Entry 6RD4 (electron microscopy, 2.90 A resolution); this record covers chains 4 and 7 of the 31 polymer chains in the assembly.

[Chain 4]
Name: Mitochondrial ATP synthase associated protein ASA4
Organism: Polytomella sp. Pringsheim 198.80
UniProtKB: D7NIZ2 (D7NIZ2_9CHLO); residue numbers follow UniProt; this construct covers 1-294
Sequence (294 residues; row label = number of the first residue in the row):
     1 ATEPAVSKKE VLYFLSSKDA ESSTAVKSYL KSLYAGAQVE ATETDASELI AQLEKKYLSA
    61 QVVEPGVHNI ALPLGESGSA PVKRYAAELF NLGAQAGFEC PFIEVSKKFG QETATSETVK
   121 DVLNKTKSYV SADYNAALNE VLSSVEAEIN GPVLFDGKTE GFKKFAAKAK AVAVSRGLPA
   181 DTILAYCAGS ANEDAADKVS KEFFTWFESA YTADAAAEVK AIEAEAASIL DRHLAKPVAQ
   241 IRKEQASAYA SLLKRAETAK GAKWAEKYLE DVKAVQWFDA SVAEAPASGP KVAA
Disordered / not traced: 1-4

[Chain 7]
Name: Mitochondrial ATP synthase associated protein ASA7
Organism: Polytomella sp. Pringsheim 198.80
UniProtKB: D8V7I2 (D8V7I2_9CHLO); numbering as in UniProt (aligned over 1-190)
Sequence (190 residues; each row starts with the number of its first residue):
     1 MSSVRAGVEA GRRDLTTFTF SGLQDAPVAA LSGSIKLNVA AKAGKAEVTV AAGAAKAATQ
    61 VSAAALRKLS GSKISLAEVA RISVLHSSIQ NYLLSLSNER YQLLSQWPDF TTMYGKDFYY
   121 RAHPEDLKKF YDAADEYYKL YETVTEFDSL SALASQVVPN YAARRRSTVH PAIGSTVADG
   181 AFTNFLLSKQ
Disordered / not traced: 1-14

[Chain 4 / chain 7 interface]
Contacting residue pairs - 127 pairs, chain 4 then chain 7:
  Val63(4) - Arg165(7)
  Val63(4) - Pro171(7)  hydrophobic
  Glu64(4) - Ala162(7)
  Glu64(4) - Arg166(7)  salt bridge
  Val67(4) - Leu85(7)
  Val67(4) - Tyr161(7)  hydrophobic
  Val67(4) - Arg165(7)
  His68(4) - Ser83(7)
  His68(4) - Val84(7)  hydrogen bond (backbone-backbone)
  His68(4) - Leu85(7)  hydrogen bond (backbone-backbone)
  His68(4) - Val158(7)
  His68(4) - Ala162(7)
  Asn69(4) - Val84(7)
  Ile70(4) - Leu85(7)
  Ala71(4) - Val84(7)  hydrophobic
  Leu72(4) - Leu85(7)  hydrophobic
  Leu72(4) - Ser88(7)  hydrogen bond (backbone-side chain)
  Leu74(4) - Ser88(7)
  Leu74(4) - Ile89(7)  hydrophobic
  Leu74(4) - Tyr92(7)  hydrophobic
  Gly75(4) - Tyr92(7)
  Tyr85(4) - Tyr161(7)  hydrogen bond
  Leu89(4) - Arg165(7)
  Leu89(4) - His170(7)
  Leu89(4) - Ala172(7)  hydrophobic
  Gly93(4) - His170(7)
  Phe98(4) - Val169(7)
  Phe98(4) - His170(7)
  Phe98(4) - Pro171(7)
  Glu99(4) - His170(7)  hydrogen bond (backbone-side chain)
  Pro101(4) - His170(7)
  Pro101(4) - Ile173(7)
  Phe102(4) - Gly180(7)
  Phe102(4) - Ala181(7)  hydrophobic
  Glu104(4) - Val169(7)
  Val105(4) - Val169(7)  hydrophobic
  Val105(4) - Ala178(7)  hydrophobic
  Val105(4) - Ala181(7)  hydrophobic
  Ser106(4) - Ala181(7)
  Lys108(4) - Thr168(7)
  Phe109(4) - Ala178(7)
  Phe109(4) - Ala181(7)
  Phe109(4) - Phe182(7)
  Phe109(4) - Phe185(7)  hydrophobic
  Gly110(4) - Phe185(7)
  Thr113(4) - Phe185(7)
  Val122(4) - Leu186(7)  hydrophobic
  Leu123(4) - Phe182(7)  hydrophobic
  Leu123(4) - Leu186(7)  hydrophobic
  Thr126(4) - Phe182(7)
  Tyr129(4) - Ala178(7)
  Val130(4) - Ala178(7)
  Val130(4) - Asp179(7)
  Val130(4) - Phe182(7)  hydrophobic
  Ser131(4) - Ser175(7)
  Ser131(4) - Asp179(7)  hydrogen bond
  Tyr134(4) - Asp179(7)
  Tyr134(4) - Thr183(7)  hydrogen bond
  Leu138(4) - Phe182(7)  hydrophobic
  Leu138(4) - Leu186(7)  hydrophobic
  Phe155(4) - Leu186(7)  hydrophobic
  Phe155(4) - Gln190(7)
  Asp156(4) - Gln190(7)
  Phe162(4) - Leu186(7)
  Ala166(4) - Leu187(7)
  Ala169(4) - Leu187(7)  hydrophobic
  Lys170(4) - Leu187(7)
  Ala173(4) - Thr183(7)
  Leu178(4) - Asp179(7)
  Leu178(4) - Gly180(7)
  Leu178(4) - Thr183(7)
  Ala180(4) - Thr183(7)
  Ile183(4) - Gly180(7)
  Ile183(4) - Asn184(7)
  Leu184(4) - Asn184(7)
  Leu184(4) - Leu187(7)
  Leu184(4) - Ser188(7)
  Cys187(4) - Asn184(7)
  Trp206(4) - Thr176(7)
  Trp206(4) - Gly180(7)
  Phe207(4) - Val177(7)  hydrophobic
  Ala210(4) - Thr176(7)
  Ala210(4) - Val177(7)  hydrophobic
  Tyr211(4) - Val177(7)
  Asp214(4) - Gly174(7)
  Asp214(4) - Ser175(7)  hydrogen bond (side chain-backbone)
  Asp214(4) - Thr176(7)  hydrogen bond (side chain-backbone)
  Asp214(4) - Val177(7)
  Glu218(4) - Arg164(7)  salt bridge
  Glu218(4) - Arg165(7)  salt bridge
  Ile222(4) - Val157(7)  hydrophobic
  Ile222(4) - Tyr161(7)  hydrophobic
  Glu223(4) - Tyr92(7)
  Glu225(4) - Gln156(7)
  Glu225(4) - Val157(7)
  Ala226(4) - Leu93(7)
  Ala227(4) - Leu96(7)  hydrophobic
  Ile229(4) - Leu153(7)  hydrophobic
  Ile229(4) - Gln156(7)
  Ile229(4) - Val157(7)  hydrophobic
  Leu230(4) - Leu96(7)  hydrophobic
  Leu230(4) - Ser97(7)
  Leu230(4) - Leu150(7)  hydrophobic
  Leu230(4) - Leu153(7)  hydrophobic
  Asp231(4) - Arg100(7)  salt bridge
  His233(4) - Thr143(7)
  His233(4) - Ser149(7)
  His233(4) - Leu153(7)
  Leu234(4) - Arg100(7)
  Leu234(4) - Thr143(7)
  Leu234(4) - Val144(7)  hydrophobic
  Lys236(4) - Lys139(7)
  Lys236(4) - Thr143(7)
  Val238(4) - Glu142(7)
  Val238(4) - Thr143(7)
  Val238(4) - Glu146(7)
  Ile241(4) - Thr143(7)
  Ile241(4) - Ser149(7)
  Arg242(4) - Glu146(7)  salt bridge
  Gln245(4) - Ser149(7)  hydrogen bond (side chain-backbone)
  Gln245(4) - Ala152(7)
  Val275(4) - Arg81(7)
  Phe278(4) - Val79(7)  hydrophobic
  Phe278(4) - Ala80(7)
  Phe278(4) - Arg81(7)
  Asp279(4) - Arg81(7)  salt bridge
  Pro290(4) - Val79(7)  hydrophobic
Also at the interface, not in a pair above, chain 4 (79 interface residues in all): Lys56, Phe90, Cys100, Gly157, Phe165, Arg176, Ala213, Ala235, Pro237, Val292
Also at the interface, not in a pair above, chain 7 (57 interface residues in all): Ile82, Asp148, Asn160, Ser167, Lys189

[Summary]
79 residues of chain 4 face 57 of chain 7 across their interface; the contacts include 10 hydrogen bonds and 6
salt bridges. Polar pairs include Glu64(4)-Arg166(7), Glu218(4)-Arg164(7) and Glu218(4)-Arg165(7).
Here chain 4 is Mitochondrial ATP synthase associated protein ASA4 and chain 7 is Mitochondrial ATP synthase
associated protein ASA7, both from Polytomella sp. Pringsheim 198.80. Entry 6RD4 (CryoEM structure of
Polytomella F-ATP synthase, Full dimer, composite map) was determined by electron microscopy together with
6RD5, 6RD6, 6RD7, 6RD8, 6RD9, 6RDA and 46 further entries from the same study.
